Entry 9N5E (X-ray diffraction, 3.75 A resolution); this record covers chains N and A of the 13 polymer chains in the assembly.

[Chain N]
Molecule: Non-template strand DNA
Sequence (18 nucleotides; row label = number of the first residue in the row):
     1 TCAGCGAGAGAGAGAAGG
Unresolved in the structure: 1, 15-18

[Chain A]
Molecule: DNA-directed RNA polymerase II subunit RPB1
Source organism: Saccharomyces cerevisiae S288C
Notes: EC 2.7.7.6
UniProt: P04050 (RPB1_YEAST); residue numbers follow UniProt; this construct covers 1-1733
Chain sequence (1733 residues; numbered 1 to 1733; the number before each row is that of its first residue):
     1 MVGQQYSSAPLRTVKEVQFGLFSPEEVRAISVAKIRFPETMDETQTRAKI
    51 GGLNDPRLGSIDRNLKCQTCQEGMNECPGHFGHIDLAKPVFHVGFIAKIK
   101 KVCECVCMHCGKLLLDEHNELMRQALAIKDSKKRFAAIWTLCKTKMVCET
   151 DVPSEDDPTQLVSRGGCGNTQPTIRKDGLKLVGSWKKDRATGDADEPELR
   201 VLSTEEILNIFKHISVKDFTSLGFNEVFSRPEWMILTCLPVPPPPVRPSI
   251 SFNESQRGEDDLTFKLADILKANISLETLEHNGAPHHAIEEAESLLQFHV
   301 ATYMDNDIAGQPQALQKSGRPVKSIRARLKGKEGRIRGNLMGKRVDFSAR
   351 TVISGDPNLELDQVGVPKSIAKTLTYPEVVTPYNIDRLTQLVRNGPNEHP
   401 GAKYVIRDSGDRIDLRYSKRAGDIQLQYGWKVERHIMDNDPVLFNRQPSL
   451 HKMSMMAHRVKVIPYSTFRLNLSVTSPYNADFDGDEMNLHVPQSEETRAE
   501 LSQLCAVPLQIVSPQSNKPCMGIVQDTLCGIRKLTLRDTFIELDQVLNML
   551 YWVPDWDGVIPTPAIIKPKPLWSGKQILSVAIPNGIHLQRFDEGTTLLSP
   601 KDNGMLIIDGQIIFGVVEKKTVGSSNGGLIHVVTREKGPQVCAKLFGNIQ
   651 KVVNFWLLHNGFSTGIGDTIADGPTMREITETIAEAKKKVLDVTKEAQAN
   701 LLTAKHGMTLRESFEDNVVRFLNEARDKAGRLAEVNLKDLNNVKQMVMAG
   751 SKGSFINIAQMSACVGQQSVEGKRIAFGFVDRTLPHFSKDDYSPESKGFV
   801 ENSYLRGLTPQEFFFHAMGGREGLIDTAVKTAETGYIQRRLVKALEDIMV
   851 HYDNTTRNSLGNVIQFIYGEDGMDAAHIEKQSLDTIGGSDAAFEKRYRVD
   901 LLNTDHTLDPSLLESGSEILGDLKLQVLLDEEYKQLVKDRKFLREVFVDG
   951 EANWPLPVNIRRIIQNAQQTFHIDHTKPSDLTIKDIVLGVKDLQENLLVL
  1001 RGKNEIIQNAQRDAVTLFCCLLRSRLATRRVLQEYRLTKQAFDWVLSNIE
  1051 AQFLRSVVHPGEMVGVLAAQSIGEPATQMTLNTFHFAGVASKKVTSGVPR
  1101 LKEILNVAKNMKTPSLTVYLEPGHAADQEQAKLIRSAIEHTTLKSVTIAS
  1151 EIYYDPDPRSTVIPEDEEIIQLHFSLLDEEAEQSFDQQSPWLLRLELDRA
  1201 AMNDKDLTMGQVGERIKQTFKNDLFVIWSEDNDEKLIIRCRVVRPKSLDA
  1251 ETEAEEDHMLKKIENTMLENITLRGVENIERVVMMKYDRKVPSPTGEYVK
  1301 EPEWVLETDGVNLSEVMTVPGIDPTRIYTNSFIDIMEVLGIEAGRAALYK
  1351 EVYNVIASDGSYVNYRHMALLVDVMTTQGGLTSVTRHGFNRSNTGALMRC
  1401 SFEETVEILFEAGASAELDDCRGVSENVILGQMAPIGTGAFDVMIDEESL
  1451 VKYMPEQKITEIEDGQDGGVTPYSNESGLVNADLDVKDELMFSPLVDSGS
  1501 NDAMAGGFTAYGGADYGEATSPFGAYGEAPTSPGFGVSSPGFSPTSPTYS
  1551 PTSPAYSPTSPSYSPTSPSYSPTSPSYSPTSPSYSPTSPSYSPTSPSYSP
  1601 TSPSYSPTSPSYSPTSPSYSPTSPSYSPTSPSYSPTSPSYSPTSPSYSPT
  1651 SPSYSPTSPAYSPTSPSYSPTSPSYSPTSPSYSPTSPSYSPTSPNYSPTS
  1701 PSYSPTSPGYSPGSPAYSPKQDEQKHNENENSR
Unresolved in the structure: 1-2, 154-160, 187-198, 250-256, 1082-1091, 1177-1186, 1244-1256, 1447-1733
Bound ions: Zn2+ site 1: Cys67, Cys70, Cys77, His80; Zn2+ site 2 near Cys110 (its only coordinating residue here); Mg2+: Asp483, Asp485 (shared with 1 residue of chain R)
Small-molecule neighbours: AMP-CPP (APC; diphosphomethylphosphonic acid adenosyl ester): Arg446, Pro448, Asn479, Lys752
UniProt features mapped onto this chain:
  - region: Pro248 to Asp260 (Lid loop), Asn306 to Lys323 (Rudder loop), Pro810 to Glu822 (Bridging helix)
  - binding site (Zn(2+)): Cys67, Cys70, Cys77, His80, Cys107, Cys110, Cys148, Cys167
  - binding site (Mg(2+)): Asp481, Asp483, Asp485
  - modified residue: Thr1471 (Phosphothreonine)
  - cross-link (Glycyl lysine isopeptide (Lys-Gly)): Lys695 (interchain with G-Cter in ubiquitin), Lys1246 (interchain with G-Cter in ubiquitin), Lys1350 (interchain with G-Cter in ubiquitin)
  - natural variant: Ser1653 to Pro1659 (deletion: In strain: A364A)
  - mutagenesis: Lys1246 (K1246R: Impairs ubiquitination during transcription stress)

[How chain N and chain A interact]
Residue-residue contacts - 8 pairs, chain N then chain A:
  DG4(N) - Lys1109(A)  phosphate contact
  DG4(N) - Asn1110(A)  phosphate contact
  DC5(N) - Lys1109(A)  salt bridge to the phosphate
  DC5(N) - His1387(A)  salt bridge to the phosphate
  DA7(N) - Lys101(A)  salt bridge to the phosphate
  DG8(N) - Trp139(A)  phosphate contact
  DG8(N) - Arg175(A)  phosphate contact
  DA9(N) - Arg175(A)  salt bridge to the phosphate
Also at the interface, not in a pair above, chain A (7 interface residues in all): Val1107

[In short]
Chain N and chain A form an interface of 5 and 7 residues respectively, with 4 salt bridges. Polar pairs
include DC5(N)-Lys1109(A), DC5(N)-His1387(A) and DA7(N)-Lys101(A). Ligands of chain A: AMP-CPP.
Here chain N is Non-template strand DNA and chain A is DNA-directed RNA polymerase II subunit RPB1
(Saccharomyces cerevisiae S288C). Entry 9N5E (RNA polymerase II elongation complex with 8-oxoG at +1 site,
AMPCPP in E-site) was determined by X-ray diffraction, deposited together with 9N5B, 9N5C, 9N5D, 9N5F and
9N5G.
